PDB entry 1NUT | X-ray diffraction, 1.90 A resolution | chains A and B

Chain A (and B):
Name: FKSG76
From: Homo sapiens
Notes: chain B of this document is another copy of the same molecule, construct and numbering; everything in this record applies to it too
Reference sequence: Q96T66 (NMNA3_HUMAN); residues 1-252 here = UniProt positions 1-252
Chain sequence (252 residues; row label = number of the first residue in the row):
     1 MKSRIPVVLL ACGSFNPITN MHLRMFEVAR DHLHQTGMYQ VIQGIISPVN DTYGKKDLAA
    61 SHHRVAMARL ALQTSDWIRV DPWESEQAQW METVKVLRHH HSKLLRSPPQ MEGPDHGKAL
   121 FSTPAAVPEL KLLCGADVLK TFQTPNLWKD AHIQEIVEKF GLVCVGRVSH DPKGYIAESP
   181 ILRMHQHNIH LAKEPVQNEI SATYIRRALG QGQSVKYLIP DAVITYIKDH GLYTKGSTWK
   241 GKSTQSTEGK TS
Not modelled in the structure: 1-2, 106-125, 235-252 (chain B: 1-2, 107-126, 235-252)
Small-molecule neighbours: AMP-CPP (APC; diphosphomethylphosphonic acid adenosyl ester): Cys12, Gly13, Ser14, Phe15, Met21, His22, Met25, Lys56, Leu133, Cys134, Gly135, Asp137, Val138, Gly166, Arg167, Asn198, Glu199, Ile200, Ser201, Ala202, Thr203, Arg206
Curated features (UniProtKB/Swiss-Prot):
  - binding site (NAD(+)): Ser14, Phe15, Trp90, Thr93, Gly135, Asp137, Leu147, Trp148, Arg167, Asn198
  - binding site (ATP): His22, Lys56, Lys140, Thr203 to Arg206

How chain A and chain B interact:
Pairs across the interface (38):
  Tyr53(A) with Pro145(B)
  Gly54(A) with Pro145(B)
  Lys55(A) with Phe142(B); Gln143(B); Trp148(B), hydrogen bond (side chain-backbone); Asp150(B), salt bridge
  Lys56(A) with Gln143(B), hydrogen bond; Glu178(B)
  Thr144(A) with Leu147(B)
  Pro145(A) with Tyr53(B); Gly54(B)
  Leu147(A) with Thr144(B)
  Val168(A) with Val168(B), hydrophobic; Glu199(B)
  Ser169(A) with Glu199(B); Ser201(B)
  Asp171(A) with Ser201(B); Thr203(B); Tyr204(B); Arg207(B), salt bridge
  Lys173(A) with Arg207(B)
  Gly174(A) with Thr203(B); Arg207(B)
  Tyr175(A) with Thr203(B)
  Glu178(A) with Arg206(B), salt bridge
  Gln197(A) with Gln197(B), hydrogen bond
  Glu199(A) with Val168(B); Ser169(B)
  Ser201(A) with Ser169(B); Asp171(B)
  Thr203(A) with Asp171(B); Gly174(B); Tyr175(B)
  Tyr204(A) with Asp171(B)
  Arg206(A) with Glu178(B), salt bridge
  Arg207(A) with Asp171(B), salt bridge; Lys173(B); Gly174(B)
Interface residues without a listed pair, chain B (24 interface residues in all): Arg167

In short:
21 residues of chain A and 24 residues of chain B are in contact; the contacts include 3 hydrogen bonds and 5
salt bridges. Polar contacts include Lys55(A)-Asp150(B), Asp171(A)-Arg207(B) and Glu178(A)-Arg206(B). Bound to
chain A: AMP-CPP.
Both chains are FKSG76 (Homo sapiens). Entry 1NUT (CRYSTAL STRUCTURE OF HUMAN CYTOSOLIC NMN/NaMN
ADENYLYLTRANSFERASE COMPLEXED WITH ATP ANALOG) was determined by X-ray diffraction, deposited together with
1NUQ, 1NUR, 1NUS and 1NUU.
